PDB entry 7LWE | X-ray diffraction, 1.17 A resolution | chain A

== Chain A ==
Name: B-cell lymphoma 6 protein
From: Homo sapiens
Notes: fragment: BTB domain, residues 1-129
UniProt: P41182 (BCL6_HUMAN); residue numbers follow UniProt; this construct covers 1-129
Sequence (129 residues; each row starts with the number of its first residue):
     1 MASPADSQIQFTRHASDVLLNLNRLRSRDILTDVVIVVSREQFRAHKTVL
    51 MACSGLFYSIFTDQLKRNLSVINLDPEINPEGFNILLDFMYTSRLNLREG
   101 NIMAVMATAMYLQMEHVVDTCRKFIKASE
Disordered / not traced: 1, 129
Sequence notes: engineered mutation Gln-8 (Cys in P41182), Arg-67 (Cys in P41182), Asn-84 (Cys in P41182)
Small-molecule neighbours: OICR-7629 (YND; N-(3-chloropyridin-4-yl)-2-(3-methyl-4-oxo-3,4-dihydro-7H-pyrrolo[2,3-d]pyrimidin-7-yl)acetamide): Asn-21, Arg-24, Leu-25, Arg-28, Met-51, Ala-52, Cys-53, Ser-54, Gly-55, Tyr-58, Gln-113, Met-114, Glu-115, His-116
UniProt features mapped onto this chain:
  - mutagenesis: Asn-21 (N21K: Abolishes interaction with NCOR2 and HDAC2, no effect on interaction with CTBP1 and transcriptional autoinhibition; when associated with A-116 and 376-Q--Q-379), Ser-59 (S59A: Abolished ubiquitination by the SCF(FBXL17) complex), His-116 (H116A: Abolishes interaction with NCOR2 and HDAC2, no effect on interaction with CTBP1 and transcriptional autoinhibition; when associated with K-21 and 376-Q--Q-379)
Reported in the primary citation:
  - binding site for OICR-7629: Arg-24, Met-51, Tyr-58, Glu-115
  - contacts within the chain: Asn-21/Arg-24

== Summary ==
Bound to chain A: OICR-7629. From UniProt: 3 mutagenesis sites. The paper reports a binding site for OICR-7629
at Arg-24, Met-51 and Tyr-58 among others; contacts within the chain involving Asn-21 and Arg-24.
Chain A is B-cell lymphoma 6 protein (Homo sapiens); the structure, Crystal structure of the BCL6 BTB domain
in complex with OICR-7629, was determined by X-ray diffraction, deposited together with 7LZQ, 7LZS, 7LWF and
7LWG.
